2Q0C - chain A; structure by X-ray diffraction, 2.20 A resolution.

# Chain A
Molecule: RNA uridylyl transferase
Source organism: Trypanosoma brucei
Notes: EC 2.7.7.52
UniProt: Q381M1 (Q381M1_9TRYP); numbering as in UniProt (aligned over 1-333)
Chain sequence (353 residues; numbered -19 to 333; the number before each row is that of its first residue; numbers below 1 keep their minus sign (Met-19 is residue -19)):
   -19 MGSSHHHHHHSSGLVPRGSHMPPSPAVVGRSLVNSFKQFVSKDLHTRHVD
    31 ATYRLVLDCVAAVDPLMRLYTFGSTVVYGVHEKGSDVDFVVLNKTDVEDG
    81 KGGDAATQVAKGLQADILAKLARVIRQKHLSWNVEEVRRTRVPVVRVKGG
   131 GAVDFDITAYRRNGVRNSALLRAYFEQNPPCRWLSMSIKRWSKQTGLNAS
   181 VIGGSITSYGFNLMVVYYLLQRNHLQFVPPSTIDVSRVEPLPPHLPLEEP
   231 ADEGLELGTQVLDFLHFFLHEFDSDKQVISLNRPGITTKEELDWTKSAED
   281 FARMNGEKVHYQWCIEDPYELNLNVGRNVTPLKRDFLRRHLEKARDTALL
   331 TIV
Not modelled in the structure: -19 to 2, 23-26
Sequence notes: cloning artifact (-19 to -16, -9 to 0); expression tag (-15 to -10)
Ion coordination: Mg2+: Asp66, Asp68 (together with CTP)
Residues lining bound ligands: CTP (cytidine-5'-triphosphate): Phe52, Gly53, Ser54, Val57, Glu62, Ser65, Asp66, Asp68, Gly144, Asn147, Ser148, Lys169, Lys173, Thr187, Ser188, Tyr189, Asn192, Arg307
Swiss-Prot annotation at these positions:
  - binding site (UTP): Ser54, Ser65 to Asp68, Gly144 to Ser148, Lys169, Lys173, Ser188, Tyr189
  - binding site (Mg(2+)): Asp66, Asp68
  - binding site (RNA): Arg121
  - site: Asp136 (Important for catalytic activity)
What the authors report for this chain:
  - binding site for CTP: Asn147, Tyr189
  - mutagenesis - R121A: decreased binding to RNA (citing earlier work)
  - mutagenesis - R126A: abolished binding to RNA (citing earlier work)
  - catalytic residues: Asp136 (proposed by the authors, not directly observed)
  - mutagenesis - D136A: abolished catalytic activity (citing earlier work)

# Summary
Bound to chain A: CTP. The Mg2+ site is built by Asp66 and Asp68. From UniProt: 14 UTP-binding residues,
Mg2+-binding residues Asp66 and Asp68 and RNA-binding residue Arg121. The paper reports the catalytic residue
Asp136; R121A reduces binding to RNA; 3 substitutions were tested in all.
Chain A is RNA uridylyl transferase (Trypanosoma brucei); the structure, Terminal uridylyl transferase 4 from
Trypanosoma brucei with bound CTP, was determined by X-ray diffraction together with 2Q0D, 2Q0E, 2Q0F and 2Q0G
from the same study.
